PDB entry 7QEM | X-ray diffraction, 3.09 A resolution | chains A and D

# Chain A (and D)
Molecule: Inosine-5'-monophosphate dehydrogenase
Source organism: Escherichia coli
Notes: EC 1.1.1.205; chain D of this document is another copy of the same molecule, construct and numbering; everything in this record applies to it too
UniProt: chimeric construct of P0ADG7, Q9HXM5: residues 1-91 from P0ADG7 (IMDH_ECOLI) positions 1-91 (same numbers); residues 92-201 from Q9HXM5 positions 92-201 (same numbers); residues 202-487 from P0ADG7 (IMDH_ECOLI) positions 203-488 (UniProt number = residue number + 1)
Amino-acid sequence (507 residues; row label = number of the first residue in the row; numbers below 1 keep their minus sign (Met-19 is residue -19)):
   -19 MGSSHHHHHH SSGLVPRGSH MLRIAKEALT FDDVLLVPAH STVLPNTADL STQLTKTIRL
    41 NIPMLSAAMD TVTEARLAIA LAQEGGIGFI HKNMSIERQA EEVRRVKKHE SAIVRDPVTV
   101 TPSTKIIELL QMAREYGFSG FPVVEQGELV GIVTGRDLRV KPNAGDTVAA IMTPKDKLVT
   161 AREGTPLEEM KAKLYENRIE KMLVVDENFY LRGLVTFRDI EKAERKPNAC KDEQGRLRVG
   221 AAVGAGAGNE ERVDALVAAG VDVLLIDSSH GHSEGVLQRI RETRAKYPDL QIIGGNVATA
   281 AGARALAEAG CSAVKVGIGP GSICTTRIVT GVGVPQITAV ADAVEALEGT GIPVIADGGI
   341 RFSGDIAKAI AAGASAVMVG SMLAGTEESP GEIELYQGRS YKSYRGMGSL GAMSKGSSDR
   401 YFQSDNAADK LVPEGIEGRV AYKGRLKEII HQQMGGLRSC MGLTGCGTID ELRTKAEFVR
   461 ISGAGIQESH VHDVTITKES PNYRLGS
Disordered / not traced: -19 to 1, 143-145, 385-418, 464-487 (chain D: -19 to 0, 301-303, 385-419, 465-487)
Differences from the reference sequence: initiating methionine (-19); expression tag (-18 to 0)
Residues lining bound ligands: inosinic acid (IMP): Ala47, Met49, Asp247, Lys295, Gly301, Ser302, Thr305, Asp337, Gly338, Gly339, Ile340, Met358, Val359, Gly360, Ser361
Curated features (UniProtKB/Swiss-Prot):
  - active site: Cys304 (Thioimidate intermediate), Arg400 (Proton acceptor)
  - binding site (NAD(+)): Asp247 to Ser249, Gly297 to Gly299
  - binding site (K(+)): Gly299, Gly301, Cys304, Glu468, Ser469, His470
  - binding site (IMP): Ser302, Asp337 to Gly339, Gly360, Ser361, Tyr384 to Gly388, Glu414
  - modified residue (N6-acetyllysine): Lys266, Lys427
What the authors report for this chain:
  - conformationally variable residues (order/disorder transition): Ile373 to Tyr384, Arg419 to Gly424

# Interface between chain A and chain D
Pairs across the interface (51):
  Val94(A) with Arg198(D)
  Leu110(A) with Tyr175(D)
  Ala113(A) with Tyr175(D)
  Arg114(A) with Glu168(D), salt bridge; Lys171(D); Ala172(D); Tyr175(D); Phe197(D)
  Glu115(A) with Glu168(D); Lys171(D), salt bridge; Phe197(D)
  Tyr116(A) with Phe197(D); Glu201(D)
  Gly117(A) with Phe197(D)
  Phe118(A) with Glu180(D)
  Ser119(A) with Glu180(D), hydrogen bond (backbone-side chain)
  Arg136(A) with Arg136(D)
  Arg139(A) with Tyr175(D); Arg178(D)
  Lys171(A) with Arg114(D); Glu115(D), salt bridge
  Tyr175(A) with Leu110(D); Arg114(D)
  Glu176(A) with Arg114(D), salt bridge
  Arg178(A) with Arg139(D)
  Glu180(A) with Gly117(D); Phe118(D), hydrogen bond (side chain-backbone); Ser119(D), hydrogen bond (side chain-backbone)
  Phe197(A) with Ala113(D); Arg114(D); Tyr116(D); Gly117(D)
  Arg198(A) with Val94(D)
  Asp199(A) with Arg198(D), salt bridge
  Lys202(A) with Lys202(D)
  Leu375(A) with Lys423(D); Ile429(D), hydrophobic; Gln432(D)
  Gly378(A) with Lys423(D)
  Arg379(A) with Arg379(D); Tyr381(D); Ala421(D)
  Ser380(A) with Tyr422(D), hydrogen bond (side chain-backbone); Lys423(D), hydrogen bond (side chain-backbone); Gly424(D), hydrogen bond (side chain-backbone)
  Tyr381(A) with Arg379(D), hydrogen bond
  Tyr422(A) with Ser380(D)
  Lys423(A) with Leu375(D); Gly378(D)
  Ile429(A) with Leu375(D), hydrophobic
  Gln432(A) with Leu375(D)
Interface residues without a listed pair, chain A (35 interface residues in all): Leu194, Thr196, Glu201, Ala421, Gly424, Arg425
Interface residues without a listed pair, chain D (34 interface residues in all): Glu367, Ile373

# Summary
The interface between chain A and chain D involves 35 residues on one side and 34 on the other, with 7
hydrogen bonds and 5 salt bridges. Polar contacts include Arg114(A)-Glu168(D), Glu115(A)-Lys171(D) and
Glu176(A)-Arg114(D). Chain A binds inosinic acid. From the paper: conformational variability at Ile373(A) and
Arg419(A).
Both chains are Inosine-5'-monophosphate dehydrogenase (Escherichia coli). Entry 7QEM (bacterial IMPDH
chimera) was determined by X-ray diffraction together with 7QDX and 7QBJ from the same study.
